7LBW - chains A and F of the 6 polymer chains in the assembly; structure by X-ray diffraction, 2.84 A resolution.

== Chain A ==
Molecule: Transcription factor A, mitochondrial
Organism: Homo sapiens
UniProt: Q00059 (TFAM_HUMAN); residues 43-246 here = UniProt positions 43-246
Chain sequence (204 residues; row label = number of the first residue in the row):
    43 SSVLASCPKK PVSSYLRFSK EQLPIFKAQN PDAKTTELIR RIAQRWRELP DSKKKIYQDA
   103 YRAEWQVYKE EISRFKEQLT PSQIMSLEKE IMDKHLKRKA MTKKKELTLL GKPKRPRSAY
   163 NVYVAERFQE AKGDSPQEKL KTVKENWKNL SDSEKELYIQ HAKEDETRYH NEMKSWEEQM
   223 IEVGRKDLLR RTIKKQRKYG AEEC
Unresolved in the structure: 43, 237-246
Swiss-Prot annotation at these positions:
  - DNA-binding region: Pro50 to Lys118 (HMG box 1), Pro155 to Glu219 (HMG box 2)
  - site (Intercalates between bases and promotes DNA bending): Leu58, Leu182
  - modified residue: Ser55 (Phosphoserine), Ser56 (Phosphoserine), Ser61 (Phosphoserine), Thr122 (Phosphothreonine), Ser160 (Phosphoserine), Ser193 (Phosphoserine), Ser195 (Phosphoserine)
  - natural variant: Pro178 (P178L: In MTDPS15)
  - mutagenesis: Thr77 (T77A: Moderate reduction in DNA bending), Tyr162 (Y162A: Moderate reduction in DNA bending)
What the authors report for this chain:
  - binding site for the 22-nt DNA strand: Pro178

== Chain F ==
Molecule: 22-nt DNA strand
Sequence (22 nucleotides; each row starts with the number of its first residue):
     1 CTAAGAGCTA ATAGAAAGGC TA

== Interface between chain A and chain F ==
Residue-residue contacts (21):
  Lys146(A) with DA15(F), salt bridge to the phosphate
  Lys156(A) with DA16(F), salt bridge to the phosphate; DA17(F), phosphate contact
  Arg157(A) with DG14(F), base contact; DA16(F), hydrogen bond to the phosphate
  Arg159(A) with DA16(F), phosphate contact; DA17(F), salt bridge to the phosphate
  Asn163(A) with DA16(F), hydrogen bond to the base; DA17(F), hydrogen bond to the base
  Val166(A) with DA17(F), sugar contact
  Ala167(A) with DA17(F), phosphate contact; DG18(F), sugar contact
  Phe170(A) with DG18(F), base contact; DG19(F), sugar contact
  Gln171(A) with DG18(F), phosphate contact; DG19(F), phosphate contact
  Pro178(A) with DG18(F), hydrogen bond to the base; DG19(F), base contact; DC20(F), sugar contact
  Gln179(A) with DG19(F), base contact
  Leu182(A) with DG18(F), base contact
Other interface residues (no listed pair), chain A (14 interface residues in all): Pro155, Tyr162

== Overview ==
Chain A and chain F form an interface of 14 and 7 residues respectively, with 4 hydrogen bonds and 3 salt
bridges. Polar contacts include Asn163(A)-DA16(F), Asn163(A)-DA17(F) and Pro178(A)-DG18(F). UniProt lists a
DNA-binding region and 2 mutagenesis sites on chain A. From the paper: a binding site for the 22-nt DNA strand
at Pro178(A).
Here chain A is Transcription factor A, mitochondrial (Homo sapiens) and chain F is a 22-nt DNA strand. Entry
7LBW (Crystal structure of TFAM (mitochondrial transcription factor A) bridging two non-sequence specific DNA
substrates) was determined by X-ray diffraction together with 7LBX from the same study.
